PDB entry 7E4O | X-ray diffraction, 2.50 A resolution | chain A

== Chain A ==
Molecule: Sat1646
Chain sequence (299 residues; row label = number of the first residue in the row):
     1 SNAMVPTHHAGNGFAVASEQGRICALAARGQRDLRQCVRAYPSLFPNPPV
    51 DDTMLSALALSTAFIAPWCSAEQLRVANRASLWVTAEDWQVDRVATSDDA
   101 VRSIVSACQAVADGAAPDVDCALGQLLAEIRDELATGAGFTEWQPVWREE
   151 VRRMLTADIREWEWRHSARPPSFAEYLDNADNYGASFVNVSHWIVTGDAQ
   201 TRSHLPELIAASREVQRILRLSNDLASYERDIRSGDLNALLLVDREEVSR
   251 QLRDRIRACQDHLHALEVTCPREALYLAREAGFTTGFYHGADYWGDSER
Unresolved in the structure: 169, 233, 292-299
Reported in the primary citation:
  - conformationally variable residues (order/disorder transition): Arg169, Arg233
  - catalytic residues: Asn182, Tyr183, Arg220 (proposed by the authors, not directly observed)
  - catalytic residues: Tyr288
  - mutagenesis - L58A, S81A, T85A, G184F, A185S, V188A: unchanged catalytic activity
  - mutagenesis - Y183A, Y288A, Y288F: decreased catalytic activity
  - specificity-determining residues: Val84, Tyr183

== Overview ==
From the paper: catalytic residues Asn182, Tyr183 and Arg220 among others; Y183A, Y288A and Y288F reduce
catalytic activity; 9 substitutions were tested in all.
Chain A is Sat1646; the structure, Class I Pimarane-Type Diterpene Synthases from Actinomycetes, was
determined by X-ray diffraction, deposited together with 7E4M.
